PDB entry 8Q64 | X-ray diffraction, 1.36 A resolution | chains A and B

Chain A:
Protein: Egl nine homolog 1
Source organism: Homo sapiens
Notes: EC 1.14.11.29
UniProt: Q9GZT9 (EGLN1_HUMAN); residues 181-407 here = UniProt positions 181-407
Sequence (232 residues; each row starts with the number of its first residue):
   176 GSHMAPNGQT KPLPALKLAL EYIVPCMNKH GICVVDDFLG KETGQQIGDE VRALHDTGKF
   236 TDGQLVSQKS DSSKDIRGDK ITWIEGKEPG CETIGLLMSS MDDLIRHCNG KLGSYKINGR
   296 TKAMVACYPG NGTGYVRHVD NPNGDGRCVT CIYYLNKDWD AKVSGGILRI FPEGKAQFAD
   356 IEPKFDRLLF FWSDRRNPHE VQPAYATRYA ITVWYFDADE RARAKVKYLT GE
Disordered / not traced: 176-187, 407
Sequence notes: expression tag (176-180)

Chain B:
Protein: Endothelial PAS domain-containing protein 1
UniProt: Q99814 (EPAS1_HUMAN); numbering as in UniProt (aligned over 523-542)
Sequence (20 residues; each row starts with the number of its first residue):
   523 ELDLETLAPY IPMDGEDFQL
Modified residues: P531 (4-hydroxyproline; HYP)

How chain A and chain B interact:
Contacting residue pairs (60):
  Q239(A) with P531(B); Y532(B), hydrogen bond (backbone-backbone)
  L240(A) with T528(B); L529(B); A530(B); Y532(B)
  V241(A) with E527(B); A530(B), hydrogen bond (backbone-backbone); P531(B); Y532(B)
  S242(A) with E527(B), hydrogen bond (backbone-backbone); T528(B)
  I251(A) with T528(B); L529(B), hydrophobic
  R252(A) with P531(B); Y532(B)
  W258(A) with Y532(B)
  D277(A) with F540(B); L542(B)
  R281(A) with L542(B), hydrogen bond (side chain-backbone)
  I292(A) with L542(B), hydrophobic
  N293(A) with Q541(B); L542(B), hydrogen bond (backbone-backbone)
  G294(A) with F540(B); L542(B)
  R295(A) with D539(B); F540(B), hydrogen bond (backbone-backbone)
  T296(A) with I533(B)
  Y310(A) with L529(B), hydrogen bond (side chain-backbone); A530(B); P531(B), hydrogen bond (side chain-backbone)
  R312(A) with L529(B)
  H313(A) with L529(B); P531(B)
  V314(A) with A530(B)
  D315(A) with A530(B); P531(B)
  P317(A) with L526(B), hydrophobic; E527(B); A530(B)
  N318(A) with D525(B); E527(B)
  R322(A) with P531(B), hydrogen bond (side chain-backbone); I533(B)
  R370(A) with L526(B)
  W389(A) with P531(B); I533(B), hydrophobic
  Y390(A) with L542(B), hydrophobic
  F391(A) with I533(B), hydrophobic; D539(B)
  R396(A) with I533(B); P534(B), hydrogen bond (side chain-backbone); M535(B), hydrogen bond; D539(B), salt bridge
  A399(A) with M535(B), hydrophobic
  K400(A) with M535(B); G537(B), hydrogen bond (side chain-backbone); D539(B)
  Y403(A) with M535(B), hydrophobic; D536(B)
Other interface residues (no listed pair), chain A (32 interface residues in all): I280, D320
Other interface residues (no listed pair), chain B (18 interface residues in all): E538

Summary:
The interface between chain A and chain B involves 32 residues on one side and 18 on the other; the contacts
include 12 hydrogen bonds and 1 salt bridge. Among the polar pairs are R396(A)-D539(B), R281(A)-L542(B) and
Y310(A)-L529(B).
Here chain A is Egl nine homolog 1 (Homo sapiens) and chain B is Endothelial PAS domain-containing protein 1.
Entry 8Q64 (Crystal structure of hydroxylated HIF2alpha-CODD peptide (523-542) bound to apo-HIF prolyl
hydroxylase 2 (PHD2 181-407)) was determined by X-ray diffraction.
